2B3X - chain A; structure by X-ray diffraction, 2.54 A resolution.

Chain A:
Name: Iron-responsive element binding protein 1
From: Homo sapiens
Notes: EC 4.2.1.3
UniProt: P21399 (IREB1_HUMAN); numbering as in UniProt (aligned over 2-889)
Chain sequence (888 residues; row label = number of the first residue in the row):
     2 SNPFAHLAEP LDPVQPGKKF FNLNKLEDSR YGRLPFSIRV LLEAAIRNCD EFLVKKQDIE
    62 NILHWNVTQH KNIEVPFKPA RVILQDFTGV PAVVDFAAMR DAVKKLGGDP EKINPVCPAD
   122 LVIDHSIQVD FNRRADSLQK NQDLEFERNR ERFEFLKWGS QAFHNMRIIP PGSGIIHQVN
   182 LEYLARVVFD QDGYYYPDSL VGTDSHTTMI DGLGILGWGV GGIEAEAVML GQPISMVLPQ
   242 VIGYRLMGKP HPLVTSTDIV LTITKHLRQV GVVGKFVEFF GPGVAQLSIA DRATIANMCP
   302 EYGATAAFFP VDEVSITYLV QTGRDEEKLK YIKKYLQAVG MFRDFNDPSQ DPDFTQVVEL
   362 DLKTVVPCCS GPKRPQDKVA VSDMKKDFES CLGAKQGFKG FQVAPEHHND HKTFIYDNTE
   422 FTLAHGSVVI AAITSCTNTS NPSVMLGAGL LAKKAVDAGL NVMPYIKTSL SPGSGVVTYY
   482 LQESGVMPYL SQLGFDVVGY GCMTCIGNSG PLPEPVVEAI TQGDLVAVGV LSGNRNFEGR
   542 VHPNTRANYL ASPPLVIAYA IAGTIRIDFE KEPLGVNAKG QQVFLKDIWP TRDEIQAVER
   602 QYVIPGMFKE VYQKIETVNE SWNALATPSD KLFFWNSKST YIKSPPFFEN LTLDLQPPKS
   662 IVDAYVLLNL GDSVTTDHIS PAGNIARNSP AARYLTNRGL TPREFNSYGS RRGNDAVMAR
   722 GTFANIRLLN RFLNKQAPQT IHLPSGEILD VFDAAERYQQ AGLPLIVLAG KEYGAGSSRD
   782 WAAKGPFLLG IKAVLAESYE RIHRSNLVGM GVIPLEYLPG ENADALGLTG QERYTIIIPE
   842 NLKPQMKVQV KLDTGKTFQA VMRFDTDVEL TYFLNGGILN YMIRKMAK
Metal / ion sites: Zn2+: His408, Asp411; 4Fe-4S cluster Fe: Cys437, Cys503, Cys506
Small-molecule neighbours: 4Fe-4S cluster (SF4): His126, Ile176, Ile177, His178, Asp205, His207, Asn298, Ser436, Cys437, Thr438, Cys503, Cys506, Ile507, Asn535
Curated features (UniProtKB/Swiss-Prot):
  - binding site (substrate): Gln86, Asp205 to His207, Arg536, Arg541, Arg699, Ser779, Arg780
  - binding site ([4Fe-4S] cluster): Cys437, Cys503, Cys506
  - modified residue: Thr628 (Phosphothreonine)
  - mutagenesis: Cys300 (C300S: No effect on aconitase activity or on RNA binding), Cys437 (C437S: Loss of aconitase activity. Leads to constitutive RNA binding, irrespective of iron levels), Cys503 (C503S: Loss of aconitase activity. Leads to constitutive RNA binding, irrespective of iron levels), Cys506 (C506S: Loss of aconitase activity. Leads to constitutive RNA binding, irrespective of iron levels), Arg536 (R536Q: Strongly reduced RNA binding), Arg541 (R541Q: Strongly reduced RNA binding), Arg699 (R699K: No effect on RNA binding), Ser778 (S778A: No effect on iron-regulated RNA binding. Loss of aconitase activity), Arg780 (R780Q: Nearly abolishes RNA binding)

Summary:
Chain A binds 4Fe-4S cluster. His408 and Asp411 coordinate Zn2+. The 4Fe-4S cluster Fe site is built by
Cys437, Cys503 and Cys506. From UniProt: 9 substrate-binding residues, 3 [4Fe-4S] cluster-binding residues and
9 mutagenesis sites.
Chain A is Iron-responsive element binding protein 1 (Homo sapiens); the structure, Structure of an
orthorhombic crystal form of human cytosolic aconitase (IRP1), was determined by X-ray diffraction (same
publication as 2B3Y).
